PDB entry 7DBB | X-ray diffraction, 2.81 A resolution | chains A and F of the 6 polymer chains in the assembly

# Chain A
Name: Tubulin alpha-1B chain
From: Sus scrofa
Reference sequence: Q2XVP4 (TBA1B_PIG); residue numbers follow UniProt; this construct covers 1-451
Sequence (451 residues; each row starts with the number of its first residue):
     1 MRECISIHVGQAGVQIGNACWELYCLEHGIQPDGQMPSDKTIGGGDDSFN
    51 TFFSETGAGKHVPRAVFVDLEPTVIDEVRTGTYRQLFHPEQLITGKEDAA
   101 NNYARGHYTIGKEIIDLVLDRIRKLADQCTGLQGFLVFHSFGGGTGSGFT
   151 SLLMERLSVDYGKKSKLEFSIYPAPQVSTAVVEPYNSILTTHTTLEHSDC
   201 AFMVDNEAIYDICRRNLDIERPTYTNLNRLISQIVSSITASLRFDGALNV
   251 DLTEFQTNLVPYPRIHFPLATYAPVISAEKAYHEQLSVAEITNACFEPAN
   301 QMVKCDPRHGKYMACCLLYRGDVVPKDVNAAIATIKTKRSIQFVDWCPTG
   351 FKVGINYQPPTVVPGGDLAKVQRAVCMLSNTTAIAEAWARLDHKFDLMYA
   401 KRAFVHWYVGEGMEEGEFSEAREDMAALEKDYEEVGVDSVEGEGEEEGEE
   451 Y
Unresolved in the structure: 439-451
Ion coordination: Ca2+: Asp39, Thr41, Gly44, Glu55
Ligand contacts:
  - GTP (guanosine-5'-triphosphate): Gly10, Gln11, Ala12, Gln15, Ile16, Asp69, Asp98, Ala99, Ala100, Asn101, Ser140, Gly142, Gly143, Gly144, Thr145, Gly146, Ile171, Pro173, Val177, Ser178, Thr179, Glu183, Asn206, Tyr224, Leu227, Asn228, Ile231
  - H1F (5-phenyl-3-(3,4,5-trimethoxyphenyl)-3,4-dihydropyrazole-2-carbothioamide): Thr179, Ala180, Val181
Swiss-Prot annotation at these positions:
  - motif: Met1 to Cys4 (MREC motif)
  - active site: Glu254
  - binding site (GTP): Gly10, Gln11, Ala12, Gln15, Glu71, Ala99, Ser140, Gly143, Gly144, Thr145, Gly146, Thr179, Glu183, Asn206, Tyr224, Asn228, Leu252
  - binding site (Mg(2+)): Glu71
  - site: Tyr451 (Involved in polymerization)
  - modified residue: Lys40 (N6,N6,N6-trimethyllysine), Ser48 (Phosphoserine), Ser232 (Phosphoserine), Tyr282 (3'-nitrotyrosine), Arg339 (Omega-N-methylarginine), Ser439 (Phosphoserine), Glu443 (5-glutamyl polyglutamate), Glu445 (5-glutamyl polyglutamate), Tyr451 (3'-nitrotyrosine)
  - cross-link (Glycyl lysine isopeptide (Lys-Gly)): Lys326 (interchain with G-Cter in ubiquitin), Lys370 (interchain with G-Cter in ubiquitin)

# Chain F
Name: Tubulin tyrosine ligase
From: Gallus gallus
Reference sequence: E1BQ43 (E1BQ43_CHICK); residues 1-378 here = UniProt positions 1-378
Sequence (384 residues; row label = number of the first residue in the row):
     1 MYTFVVRDENSSVYAEVSRLLLATGQWKRLRKDNPRFNLMLGERNRLPFG
    51 RLGHEPGLVQLVNYYRGADKLCRKASLVKLIKTSPELSESCTWFPESYVI
   101 YPTNLKTPVAPAQNGIRHLINNTRTDEREVFLAAYNRRREGREGNVWIAK
   151 SSAGAKGEGILISSEASELLDFIDEQGQVHVIQKYLEKPLLLEPGHRKFD
   201 IRSWVLVDHLYNIYLYREGVLRTSSEPYNSANFQDKTCHLTNHCIQKEYS
   251 KNYGRYEEGNEMFFEEFNQYLMDALNTTLENSILLQIKHIIRSCLMCIEP
   301 AISTKHLHYQSFQLFGFDFMVDEELKVWLIEVNGAPACAQKLYAELCQGI
   351 VDVAISSVFPLADTGQKTSQPTSIFIKLHHHHHH
Unresolved in the structure: 107-124, 153-157, 363-371
Construct notes: expression tag (379-384)
Ligand contacts: AMP-PCP (ACP; phosphomethylphosphonic acid adenylate ester): Lys74, Pro95, Ile148, Lys150, Gln183, Lys184, Tyr185, Leu186, Lys198, Asp200, Arg202, Arg222, His239, Leu240, Thr241, Asn242, Asp318, Met320, Ile330, Glu331, Asn333

# How chain A and chain F interact
Pairs across the interface (20):
  Gln176(A) - Pro56(F)
  Glu207(A) - His54(F)  salt bridge
  Glu297(A) - His306(F)  salt bridge
  Pro298(A) - Leu307(F)  hydrophobic
  Lys304(A) - His54(F)
  Asp306(A) - Leu307(F)
  Arg308(A) - Pro300(F)  hydrogen bond (side chain-backbone)
  Arg308(A) - Ala301(F)  hydrogen bond (side chain-backbone)
  Arg308(A) - Ile302(F)
  Arg308(A) - Ser303(F)  hydrogen bond (side chain-backbone)
  His309(A) - Arg66(F)  hydrogen bond (side chain-backbone)
  His309(A) - Gly67(F)
  His309(A) - Ala301(F)
  Ser340(A) - Ala301(F)
  Glu386(A) - Gly50(F)
  Glu386(A) - Arg66(F)  salt bridge
  Arg390(A) - Gly50(F)
  Arg390(A) - His54(F)
  His393(A) - Arg51(F)
  Glu433(A) - Arg46(F)  salt bridge
Interface residues without a listed pair, chain A (16 interface residues in all): Cys305, Lys338, Lys394
Interface residues without a listed pair, chain F (16 interface residues in all): Gly53, Glu55, His308

# Summary
The chain A/chain F interface involves 16 residues from each chain, with 4 hydrogen bonds and 4 salt bridges.
Among the polar pairs are Glu207(A)-His54(F), Glu297(A)-His306(F) and Glu386(A)-Arg66(F). Ligands of chain A:
GTP and compound H1F. Chain F binds AMP-PCP.
Chain A is Tubulin alpha-1B chain (Sus scrofa) and chain F is Tubulin tyrosine ligase (Gallus gallus); the
structure, SSE in complex with tubulin, was determined by X-ray diffraction.
